PDB entry 8BPX | electron microscopy, 2.09 A resolution | chains A and H of the 67 polymer chains in the assembly

# Chain A
Molecule: NADH-ubiquinone oxidoreductase chain 3
From: Arabidopsis thaliana
Notes: EC 7.1.1.2
UniProtKB: P92533 (NU3M_ARATH); residue numbers follow UniProt; this construct covers 1-119
Sequence (119 residues; row label = number of the first residue in the row):
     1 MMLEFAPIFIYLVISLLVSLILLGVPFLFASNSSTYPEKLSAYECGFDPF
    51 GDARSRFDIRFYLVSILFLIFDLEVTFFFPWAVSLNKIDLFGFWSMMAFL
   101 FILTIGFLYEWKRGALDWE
Unresolved in the structure: 30-54
Modified / non-standard residues: Met1 (N-formylmethionine; FME)

# Chain H
Molecule: NADH-ubiquinone oxidoreductase chain 1
From: Arabidopsis thaliana
Notes: EC 7.1.1.2
UniProtKB: P92558 (NU1M_ARATH); residues 1-325 here = UniProt positions 1-325
Sequence (325 residues; numbered 1 to 325; the number before each row is that of its first residue):
     1 MYIAVPAEILGIILPLLLGVAFLVLAERKVMAFVQRRKGPDVVGSFGLLQ
    51 PLADGLKLILKEPISPSSANFFLFRMAPVATFMLSLVAWAVVPFDYGMVL
   101 SDLNIGLLYLFAISSLGVYGIIIAGRSSNSKYAFLGALRSAAQMVSYEVS
   151 IGLILITVLICVGSCNLSEIVMAQKQIWFGIPLFPVLVMFFISCLAETNR
   201 APFDLPEAEAELVAGYNVEYSSMGFALFFLGEYANMILMSGLCTLFFLGG
   251 WLPILDLPIFKKIPGSIWFSIKVLFFLFLYIWVRAAFPRYRYDQLMGLGW
   301 KVFLPLSLAWVVSVSGLLVTFQWLP
Unresolved in the structure: 1
Construct notes: conflict Arg126 (Trp in P92558)

# How chain A and chain H interact
Residue-residue contacts - 90 pairs, chain A then chain H:
  Glu4(A) - Leu100(H)
  Glu4(A) - Ser101(H)  hydrogen bond (backbone-side chain)
  Glu4(A) - Asp102(H)  hydrogen bond (side chain-backbone)
  Glu4(A) - Leu103(H)
  Phe5(A) - Leu103(H)  hydrophobic
  Ala6(A) - Tyr2(H)  hydrophobic
  Pro7(A) - Ile9(H)
  Pro7(A) - Leu100(H)  hydrophobic
  Ile8(A) - Ala90(H)  hydrophobic
  Ile8(A) - Ser101(H)
  Ile8(A) - Leu103(H)  hydrophobic
  Ile8(A) - Tyr109(H)
  Ile10(A) - Val5(H)  hydrophobic
  Ile10(A) - Ile9(H)  hydrophobic
  Tyr11(A) - Ile9(H)
  Tyr11(A) - Ile12(H)
  Tyr11(A) - Ile13(H)
  Tyr11(A) - Leu86(H)  hydrogen bond (side chain-backbone)
  Tyr11(A) - Val87(H)  hydrophobic
  Tyr11(A) - Trp89(H)
  Tyr11(A) - Leu100(H)  hydrophobic
  Leu12(A) - Met83(H)
  Leu12(A) - Val87(H)  hydrophobic
  Ile14(A) - Pro6(H)  hydrophobic
  Ile14(A) - Ile9(H)  hydrophobic
  Ile14(A) - Leu10(H)  hydrophobic
  Ser15(A) - Ile13(H)
  Ser15(A) - Leu86(H)
  Leu16(A) - Met83(H)  hydrophobic
  Ser19(A) - Val79(H)
  Ser19(A) - Phe82(H)
  Ser19(A) - Met83(H)
  Leu22(A) - Met223(H)
  Leu23(A) - Arg75(H)
  Leu23(A) - Val79(H)  hydrophobic
  Leu23(A) - Met223(H)
  Leu23(A) - Gly224(H)
  Leu23(A) - Leu227(H)  hydrophobic
  Pro26(A) - Ile59(H)
  Pro26(A) - Lys61(H)
  Pro26(A) - Pro63(H)
  Pro26(A) - Ser222(H)
  Pro26(A) - Met223(H)  hydrophobic
  Phe27(A) - Pro63(H)  hydrophobic
  Phe27(A) - Arg75(H)
  Phe29(A) - Leu60(H)  hydrophobic
  Arg56(A) - Lys131(H)
  Phe61(A) - Leu138(H)
  Phe61(A) - Tyr292(H)
  Val64(A) - Ser146(H)
  Val64(A) - Met296(H)  hydrophobic
  Val64(A) - Trp300(H)
  Leu67(A) - Trp300(H)  hydrophobic
  Phe68(A) - Val145(H)
  Phe68(A) - Glu148(H)
  Phe68(A) - Val149(H)  hydrophobic
  Phe68(A) - Trp300(H)
  Phe71(A) - Val149(H)  hydrophobic
  Phe71(A) - Leu304(H)  hydrophobic
  Asp72(A) - Phe111(H)
  Glu74(A) - Leu308(H)
  Val75(A) - Phe111(H)  hydrophobic
  Phe78(A) - Leu153(H)  hydrophobic
  Phe78(A) - Ile156(H)  hydrophobic
  Phe78(A) - Leu308(H)  hydrophobic
  Phe78(A) - Val311(H)  hydrophobic
  Phe79(A) - Leu108(H)  hydrophobic
  Phe79(A) - Ile156(H)  hydrophobic
  Phe79(A) - Leu159(H)  hydrophobic
  Phe79(A) - Cys165(H)  hydrophobic
  Trp81(A) - Ile160(H)  hydrophobic
  Trp81(A) - Ser315(H)
  Ala82(A) - Leu159(H)  hydrophobic
  Ala82(A) - Ile160(H)  hydrophobic
  Val83(A) - Leu159(H)  hydrophobic
  Leu85(A) - Leu324(H)
  Asn86(A) - Pro325(H)  hydrogen bond (side chain-backbone)
  Leu90(A) - Val319(H)  hydrophobic
  Phe93(A) - Ser315(H)
  Phe93(A) - Gly316(H)
  Phe107(A) - Trp300(H)
  Phe107(A) - Leu304(H)  hydrophobic
  Trp111(A) - Lys301(H)
  Leu116(A) - Trp300(H)  hydrophobic
  Leu116(A) - Lys301(H)  hydrogen bond (backbone-side chain)
  Asp117(A) - Lys301(H)  salt bridge
  Trp118(A) - Tyr292(H)
  Trp118(A) - Asp293(H)
  Trp118(A) - Met296(H)
  Glu119(A) - Asp293(H)
Other interface residues (no listed pair), chain A (46 interface residues in all): Leu3, Val18, Met97, Leu100, Thr104
Other interface residues (no listed pair), chain H (67 interface residues in all): Leu17, Val91, Ile105, Leu107, Leu135, Arg139, Ala142, Gly152, Gly163, Ser164, Gly297, Pro305, Val312

# Summary
Chain A and chain H form an interface of 46 and 67 residues respectively; the contacts include 5 hydrogen
bonds and 1 salt bridge. Among the polar pairs are Asp117(A)-Lys301(H), Glu4(A)-Ser101(H) and
Glu4(A)-Asp102(H).
Chain A is NADH-ubiquinone oxidoreductase chain 3 and chain H is NADH-ubiquinone oxidoreductase chain 1, both
from Arabidopsis thaliana; the structure, Cryo-EM structure of the Arabidopsis thaliana I+III2 supercomplex
(Complete composition), was determined by electron microscopy, deposited together with 8BED, 8BEE, 8BEF, 8BEH,
8BEL, 8BEP, 8BQ5 and 8BQ6.
